3CLC - chains B and E of the 6 polymer chains in the assembly; structure by X-ray diffraction, 2.80 A resolution.

== Chain B ==
Molecule: Regulatory protein
From: Enterobacter sp
UniProt: Q8GGH0 (Q8GGH0_9ENTR); numbering as in UniProt (aligned over 1-79)
Amino-acid sequence (82 residues; row label = number of the first residue in the row; numbers below 1 keep their minus sign (Gly-2 is residue -2)):
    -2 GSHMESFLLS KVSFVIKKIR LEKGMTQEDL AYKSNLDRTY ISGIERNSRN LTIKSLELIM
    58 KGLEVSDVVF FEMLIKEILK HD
Not modelled in the structure: -2 to 1, 79
Construct notes: expression tag (-2 to 0)
Reported in the primary citation:
  - binding site for the 35-nt DNA strand (chain E): Arg17, Gln24, Arg35, Tyr37, Ser39, Arg43, Ser52
  - self-association interface (contacts with another copy of this molecule); pairs are residue here / residue on that copy: Glu25-Arg35
  - mutagenesis - E25A: decreased binding to intact operator DNA
  - mutagenesis - R35A: abolished binding to operator DNA
  - binding site for the 35-nt DNA strand: Arg35
  - specificity-determining residues: Arg35
  - binding site for the 35-nt DNA strand (chain E): Thr36, Arg46 (proposed by the authors, not directly observed)

== Chain E ==
Molecule: 35-nt DNA strand
Sequence (35 nucleotides; row label = number of the first residue in the row):
     1 ATGTGACTTA TAGTCCGTGT GATTATAGTC AACAT

== Interface between chain B and chain E ==
Contacting residue pairs (19):
  Asn32(B) with DT14(E), phosphate contact
  Leu33(B) with DT14(E), phosphate contact
  Asp34(B) with DT14(E), sugar contact; DC15(E), base contact
  Arg35(B) with DC16(E), base contact; DG17(E), hydrogen bond to the base
  Thr36(B) with DC15(E), base contact; DC16(E), base contact; DG17(E), base contact
  Tyr37(B) with DA12(E), sugar contact; DG13(E), hydrogen bond to the phosphate; DT14(E), base contact
  Arg46(B) with DG13(E), hydrogen bond to the base
  Asn47(B) with DA12(E), sugar contact; DG13(E), phosphate contact
  Leu48(B) with DG13(E), phosphate contact
  Thr49(B) with DA12(E), phosphate contact; DG13(E), hydrogen bond to the phosphate
  Ser52(B) with DG13(E), hydrogen bond to the phosphate

== Overview ==
The interface between chain B and chain E involves 11 residues on one side and 6 on the other; the contacts
include 5 hydrogen bonds. Among the polar pairs are Arg35(B)-DG17(E), Arg46(B)-DG13(E) and Tyr37(B)-DG13(E).
The paper reports a binding site for the 35-nt DNA strand (chain E) at Arg17(B), Gln24(B) and Arg35(B) among
others; E25A of chain B reduces binding to intact operator DNA.
Here chain B is Regulatory protein (Enterobacter sp) and chain E is a 35-nt DNA strand. Entry 3CLC (Crystal
Structure of the Restriction-Modification Controller Protein C.Esp1396I Tetramer in Complex with its Natural
35 Base-Pair ...) was determined by X-ray diffraction.
